Entry 6ERF (X-ray diffraction, 3.01 A resolution); this record covers chains A and J of the 5 polymer chains in the assembly.

# Chain A
Name: X-ray repair cross-complementing protein 6
Organism: Homo sapiens
Notes: EC 3.6.4.-, 4.2.99.-
UniProtKB: P12956 (XRCC6_HUMAN); numbering as in UniProt (aligned over 1-544)
Chain sequence (544 residues; numbered 1 to 544; the number before each row is that of its first residue):
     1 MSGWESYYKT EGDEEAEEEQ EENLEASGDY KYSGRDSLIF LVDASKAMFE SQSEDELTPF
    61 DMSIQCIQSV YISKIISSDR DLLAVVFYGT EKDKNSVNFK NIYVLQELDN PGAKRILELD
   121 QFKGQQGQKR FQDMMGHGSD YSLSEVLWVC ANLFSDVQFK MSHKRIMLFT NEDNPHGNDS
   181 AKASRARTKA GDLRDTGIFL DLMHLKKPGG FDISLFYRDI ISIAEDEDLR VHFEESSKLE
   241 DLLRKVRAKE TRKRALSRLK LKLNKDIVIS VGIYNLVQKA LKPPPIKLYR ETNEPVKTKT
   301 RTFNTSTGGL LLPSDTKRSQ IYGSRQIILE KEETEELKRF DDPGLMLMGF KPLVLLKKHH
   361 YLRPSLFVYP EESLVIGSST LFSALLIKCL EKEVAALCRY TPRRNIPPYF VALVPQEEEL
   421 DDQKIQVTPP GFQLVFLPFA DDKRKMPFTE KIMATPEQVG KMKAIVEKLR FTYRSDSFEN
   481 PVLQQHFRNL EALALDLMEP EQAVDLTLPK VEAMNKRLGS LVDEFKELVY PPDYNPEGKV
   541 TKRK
Disordered / not traced: 1-34, 157-161, 309-311, 536-544
Curated features (UniProtKB/Swiss-Prot):
  - active site: Lys31 (Schiff-base intermediate with DNA)
  - modified residue: Ser2 (N-acetylserine), Ser6 (Phosphoserine), Ser27 (Phosphoserine), Lys31 (N6-acetyllysine), Ser51 (Phosphoserine), Ser306 (Phosphoserine), Lys317 (N6-acetyllysine), Lys331 (N6-acetyllysine), Lys338 (N6-acetyllysine), Thr455 (Phosphothreonine), Lys461 (N6-acetyllysine), Ser477 (Phosphoserine), Ser520 (Phosphoserine), Lys539 (N6-acetyllysine), Lys542 (N6-acetyllysine), Lys544 (N6-acetyllysine)
  - cross-link (Glycyl lysine isopeptide (Lys-Gly)): Lys287 (interchain with G-Cter in SUMO2), Lys317 (interchain with G-Cter in SUMO2)

# Chain J
Molecule: 34-nt DNA strand
Sequence (34 nucleotides; each row starts with the number of its first residue):
     1 CGCGCCCAGC TTTCCCAGCT AATAAACTAA AAAC
Disordered / not traced: 1-21, 34

# Chain A / chain J interface
Contacting residue pairs (9; chain A residue first):
  Ala255(A) - DA33(J)  phosphate contact
  Leu256(A) - DA33(J)  sugar contact
  Ser257(A) - DA33(J)  phosphate contact
  Arg258(A) - DA33(J)  phosphate contact
  Pro285(A) - DC27(J)  phosphate contact
  Lys287(A) - DT28(J)  salt bridge to the phosphate
  Thr300(A) - DA29(J)  phosphate contact
  Arg403(A) - DA32(J)  phosphate contact
  Arg404(A) - DA32(J)  phosphate contact
Interface residues without a listed pair, chain A (10 interface residues in all): Lys282
Interface residues without a listed pair, chain J (7 interface residues in all): DA26, DA31

# In short
10 residues of chain A face 7 of chain J across their interface, with 1 salt bridge. The salt-bridged pair is
Lys287(A)-DT28(J). From UniProt: active-site residue Lys31(A) on chain A.
Chain A is X-ray repair cross-complementing protein 6 (Homo sapiens) and chain J is a 34-nt DNA strand; the
structure, Complex of APLF factor and Ku heterodimer bound to DNA, was determined by X-ray diffraction (same
publication as 6ERG and 6ERH).
